7QRV - chain A; structure by X-ray diffraction, 1.45 A resolution.

Chain A:
Name: Tripartite motif-containing protein 2
From: Homo sapiens
Notes: EC 2.3.2.27
Reference sequence: Q9C040 (TRIM2_HUMAN); residue numbers follow UniProt; this construct covers 466-744
Sequence (281 residues; row label = number of the first residue in the row):
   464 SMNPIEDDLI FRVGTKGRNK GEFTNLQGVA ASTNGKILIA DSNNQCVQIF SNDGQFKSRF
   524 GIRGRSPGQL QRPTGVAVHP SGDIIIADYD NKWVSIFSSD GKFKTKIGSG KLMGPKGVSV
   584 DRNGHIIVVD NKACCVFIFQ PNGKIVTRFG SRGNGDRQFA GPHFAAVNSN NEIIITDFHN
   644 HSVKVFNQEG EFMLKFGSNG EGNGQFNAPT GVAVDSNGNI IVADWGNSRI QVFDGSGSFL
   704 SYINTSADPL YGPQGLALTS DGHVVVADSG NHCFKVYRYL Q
Disordered / not traced: 464-466
Sequence notes: expression tag (464-465)
From the paper describing this entry:
  - disease-associated variants - N594DEL, D640A, R741* (citing earlier work)

Summary:
Chain A is Tripartite motif-containing protein 2 (Homo sapiens); the structure, Crystal structure of NHL
domain of TRIM2 (full C-terminal), was determined by X-ray diffraction (same publication as 7QRW and 7QRX).
